PDB entry 6ZW9 | X-ray diffraction, 1.76 A resolution | chain A

== Chain A ==
Molecule: DUF523 domain-containing protein
Source organism: uncultured bacterium
UniProt: A0A2H4Z949 (A0A2H4Z949_9BACT); residue numbers follow UniProt; this construct covers 1-158
Sequence (166 residues; each row starts with the number of its first residue):
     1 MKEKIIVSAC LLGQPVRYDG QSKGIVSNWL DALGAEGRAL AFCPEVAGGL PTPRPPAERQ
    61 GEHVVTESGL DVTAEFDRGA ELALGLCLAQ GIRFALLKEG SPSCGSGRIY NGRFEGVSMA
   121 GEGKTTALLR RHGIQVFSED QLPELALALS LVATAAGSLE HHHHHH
Disordered / not traced: 1-2, 156-166
Differences from the reference sequence: expression tag (159-166)
Ion coordination: 4Fe-4S cluster Fe: Cys10, Cys43, Cys104 (together with hydrosulfuric acid)
Residues lining bound ligands:
  - hydrosulfuric acid (H2S): Arg17, Tyr18, Glu45, Arg54
  - 4Fe-4S cluster (SF4): Ser8, Ala9, Cys10, Val16, Arg17, Phe42, Cys43, Pro44, Glu45, Arg54, Lys98, Ser101, Ser103, Cys104
From the paper describing this entry:
  - binding site for hydrosulfuric acid: Glu45, Ser101
  - catalytic residues: Glu45, Ser101
  - mutagenesis - E45A, E45Q, S101A, S101C: abolished growth
  - mutagenesis - R17A, R17K, R17M, Y18A, Y18F, Y18L, E45D, K98A, K98L, S103A, S103T: unchanged growth
  - mutagenesis - S101T: unchanged growth in response to 4-thiouracil
  - mutagenesis - S101T: abolished growth in response to 2- thiouracil
  - mutagenesis - S103C: unchanged growth in response to 4- thiouracil
  - mutagenesis - S103C: abolished growth in response to 2-thiouracil

== Summary ==
Bound to chain A: 4Fe-4S cluster and hydrosulfuric acid. Cys10, Cys43 and Cys104 form the 4Fe-4S cluster Fe
site. The paper reports catalytic residues Glu45 and Ser101; E45A, E45Q and S101A, among others, abolish
growth; 17 substitutions were tested in all.
Chain A is DUF523 domain-containing protein (uncultured bacterium); the structure, [4Fe-4S]-dependent
thiouracil desulfidase TudS (DUF523Vcz) soaked with 4-thiouracil (S-SAD data), was determined by X-ray
diffraction, deposited together with 6Z92, 6Z93, 6Z94 and 6Z96.
